5VL3 - chains H and L of the 3 polymer chains in the assembly; structure by X-ray diffraction, 3.10 A resolution.

== Chain H ==
Molecule: Epratuzumab Fab Heavy Chain
Source organism: Mus musculus
UniProt: S6B291 (S6B291_HUMAN); the author numbering skips numbers that UniProt does not, so the offset changes along the chain: 109-113 = UniProt 132-136; 115-217 = UniProt 137-239
Amino-acid sequence (222 residues; numbered -2 to 217 plus 4 insertion-coded residues; 2 numbers in that range are skipped by the numbering (no residue carries them; nothing is unmodelled there); the number before each row is that of its first residue; a row labelled like 82A-82C holds insertion residues (82A, then the next letters in order); numbers below 1 keep their minus sign (Glu-2 is residue -2)):
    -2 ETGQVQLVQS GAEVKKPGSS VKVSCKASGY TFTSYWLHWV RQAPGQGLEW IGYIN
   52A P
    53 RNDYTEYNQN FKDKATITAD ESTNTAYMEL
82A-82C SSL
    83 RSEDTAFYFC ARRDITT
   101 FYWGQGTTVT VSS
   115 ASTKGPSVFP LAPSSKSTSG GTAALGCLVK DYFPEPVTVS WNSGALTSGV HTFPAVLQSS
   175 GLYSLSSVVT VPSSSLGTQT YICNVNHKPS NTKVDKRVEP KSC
Unresolved in the structure: -2 to 0, 131-133, 216-217
Cystine bridges: Cys22-Cys92, Cys141-Cys197

== Chain L ==
Molecule: Epratuzumab Fab Light Chain
Source organism: Mus musculus
UniProt: Q8TCD0 (Q8TCD0_HUMAN); the author numbering skips numbers that UniProt does not, so the offset changes along the chain: 101-110 = UniProt 126-135; 112-215 = UniProt 136-239
Amino-acid sequence (222 residues; numbered -2 to 215 plus 6 insertion-coded residues; 2 numbers in that range are skipped by the numbering (no residue carries them; nothing is unmodelled there); the number before each row is that of its first residue; a row labelled like 27A-27F holds insertion residues (27A, then the next letters in order); numbers below 1 keep their minus sign (Glu-2 is residue -2)):
    -2 ETGDIQLTQS PSSLSASVGD RVTMSCKSSQ
27A-27F SVLYSA
    28 NHKNYLAWYQ QKPGKAPKLL IYWASTRESG VPSRFSGSGS GTDFTLTISS LQPEDIATYY
    88 CHQYLSS
    96 WTFGGGTKLE IKRTV
   112 AAPSVFIFPP SDEQLKSGTA SVVCLLNNFY PREAKVQWKV DNALQSGNSQ ESVTEQDSKD
   172 STYSLSSTLT LSKADYEKHK VYACEVTHQG LSSPVTKSFN RGEC
Unresolved in the structure: -2 to 0, 210-215
Cystine bridges: Cys23-Cys88, Cys135-Cys195

== How chain H and chain L interact ==
Pairs across the interface (60; chain H residue first):
  Trp33(H) - Ser93(L)
  His35(H) - Trp96(L)  hydrogen bond
  Val37(H) - Phe98(L)  hydrophobic
  Gln39(H) - Gln38(L)  hydrogen bond
  Gln39(H) - Tyr87(L)
  Gln43(H) - Tyr87(L)
  Gly44(H) - Tyr87(L)
  Leu45(H) - Pro44(L)  hydrophobic
  Leu45(H) - Tyr87(L)
  Leu45(H) - Phe98(L)
  Trp47(H) - Ser94(L)
  Trp47(H) - Trp96(L)
  Phe91(H) - Ala43(L)  hydrophobic
  Ala93(H) - Trp96(L)  hydrophobic
  Arg94(H) - Trp96(L)
  Arg95(H) - Tyr32(L)
  Arg95(H) - Tyr91(L)
  Ile97(H) - Trp50(L)
  Thr98(H) - Tyr49(L)
  Thr99(H) - Leu46(L)
  Thr99(H) - Glu55(L)  hydrogen bond
  Phe101(H) - Tyr36(L)
  Phe101(H) - Leu46(L)
  Phe101(H) - His89(L)
  Phe101(H) - Tyr91(L)  hydrophobic
  Phe101(H) - Trp96(L)  hydrophobic
  Trp103(H) - Tyr36(L)
  Trp103(H) - Pro44(L)  hydrophobic
  Gly104(H) - Ala43(L)
  Phe123(H) - Ser122(L)
  Phe123(H) - Gln125(L)
  Phe123(H) - Ser128(L)
  Leu125(H) - Phe119(L)
  Leu125(H) - Val134(L)  hydrophobic
  Ala126(H) - Phe119(L)
  Lys130(H) - Lys208(L)  hydrogen bond (backbone-side chain)
  Ala138(H) - Phe117(L)  hydrophobic
  Ala138(H) - Phe119(L)
  Ala138(H) - Leu136(L)  hydrophobic
  Leu139(H) - Phe119(L)  hydrophobic
  Leu142(H) - Ser132(L)
  Lys144(H) - Gln125(L)
  Lys144(H) - Ser132(L)
  His165(H) - Asn138(L)
  His165(H) - Asn139(L)
  His165(H) - Ser175(L)
  Phe167(H) - Leu136(L)  hydrophobic
  Phe167(H) - Ser163(L)
  Phe167(H) - Thr165(L)
  Phe167(H) - Ser175(L)
  Phe167(H) - Leu176(L)
  Phe167(H) - Ser177(L)
  Pro168(H) - Ser163(L)  hydrogen bond (backbone-side chain)
  Pro168(H) - Val164(L)
  Val170(H) - Gln161(L)
  Val170(H) - Glu162(L)
  Leu171(H) - Gln161(L)  hydrogen bond (backbone-side chain)
  Gln172(H) - Gln161(L)
  Val182(H) - Leu136(L)  hydrophobic
  Thr184(H) - Asn138(L)  hydrogen bond
Interface residues without a listed pair, chain H (41 interface residues in all): Glu46, Phe89, Pro124, Thr136, Thr166, Ser180, Lys210
Interface residues without a listed pair, chain L (43 interface residues in all): Ala34, Gly41, Lys42, Ile118, Glu124, Thr130, Thr179, Ser209

== Overview ==
Chain H and chain L form an interface of 41 and 43 residues respectively; the contacts include 7 hydrogen
bonds. Among the polar pairs are His35(H)-Trp96(L), Gln39(H)-Gln38(L) and Thr99(H)-Glu55(L).
Chain H is Epratuzumab Fab Heavy Chain and chain L is Epratuzumab Fab Light Chain, both from Mus musculus; the
structure, CD22 d1-d3 in complex with therapeutic Fab Epratuzumab, was determined by X-ray diffraction,
deposited together with 5VKJ, 5VKK and 5VKM.
